1BXN - chains A and L of the 8 polymer chains in the assembly; structure by X-ray diffraction, 2.70 A resolution.

# Chain A
Name: Protein (ribulose bisphosphate carboxylase large chain)
Source organism: Cupriavidus necator
Notes: EC 4.1.1.39
Chain sequence (485 residues; row label = number of the first residue in the row; note: 1 number in that range is skipped by the numbering (no residue carries it; nothing is unmodelled there)):
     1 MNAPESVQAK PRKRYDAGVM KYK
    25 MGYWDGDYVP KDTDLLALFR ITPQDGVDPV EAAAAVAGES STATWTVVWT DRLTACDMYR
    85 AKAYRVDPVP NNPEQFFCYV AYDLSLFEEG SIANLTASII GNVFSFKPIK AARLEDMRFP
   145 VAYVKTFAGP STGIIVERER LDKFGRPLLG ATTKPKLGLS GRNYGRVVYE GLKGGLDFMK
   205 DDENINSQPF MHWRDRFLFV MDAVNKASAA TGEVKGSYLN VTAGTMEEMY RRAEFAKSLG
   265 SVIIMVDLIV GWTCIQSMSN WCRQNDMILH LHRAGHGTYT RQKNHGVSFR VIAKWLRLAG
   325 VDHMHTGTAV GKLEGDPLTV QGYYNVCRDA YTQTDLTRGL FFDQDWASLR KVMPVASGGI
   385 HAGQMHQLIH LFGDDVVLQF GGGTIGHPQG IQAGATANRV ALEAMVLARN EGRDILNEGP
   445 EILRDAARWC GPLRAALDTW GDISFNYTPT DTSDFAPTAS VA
Not modelled in the structure: 1-21, 468-486

# Chain L
Name: Protein (ribulose bisphosphate carboxylase small chain)
Source organism: Cupriavidus necator
Notes: EC 4.1.1.39
Chain sequence (139 residues; each row starts with the number of its first residue):
     1 MRITQGTFSF LPELTDEQIT KQLEYCLNQG WAVGLEYTDD PHPRNTYWEM FGLPMFDLRD
    61 AAGILMEINN ARNTFPNHYI RVTAFDSTHT VESVVMSFIV NRPADEPGFR LVRQEEPGRT
   121 LRYSIESYAV QAGPEGSRY
Not modelled in the structure: 130-139

# How chain A and chain L interact
Pairs across the interface - 32 pairs, chain A then chain L:
  G182(A) with H89(L); T90(L), hydrogen bond (backbone-side chain)
  L183(A) with H89(L); T90(L)
  S184(A) with H89(L); T90(L), hydrogen bond (side chain-backbone); V91(L)
  G185(A) with Y47(L)
  R186(A) with R44(L); T46(L); Y47(L), hydrogen bond (backbone-side chain); R81(L); E92(L), salt bridge
  N187(A) with F85(L); T90(L); V91(L); E92(L), hydrogen bond
  G189(A) with Y47(L), hydrogen bond (backbone-side chain)
  R190(A) with Y47(L), hydrogen bond (backbone-side chain); W48(L), hydrogen bond (side chain-backbone); M50(L)
  Y193(A) with E49(L), hydrogen bond
  E194(A) with M50(L)
  K197(A) with E49(L), salt bridge
  F214(A) with H89(L)
  F223(A) with T46(L); Y47(L)
  D226(A) with T46(L); Y47(L)
  A227(A) with Y47(L)
  K230(A) with N45(L); Y47(L)
Other interface residues (no listed pair), chain A (19 interface residues in all): P412, Q413, G414
Other interface residues (no listed pair), chain L (16 interface residues in all): E36, D40, L53

# Summary
19 residues of chain A face 16 of chain L across their interface; the contacts include 8 hydrogen bonds and 2
salt bridges. Polar contacts include R186(A)-E92(L), K197(A)-E49(L) and G182(A)-T90(L).
Here chain A is Protein (ribulose bisphosphate carboxylase large chain) and chain L is Protein (ribulose
bisphosphate carboxylase small chain), both from Cupriavidus necator. Entry 1BXN (The crystal structure of
rubisco from alcaligenes eutrophus to 2.7 angstroms) was determined by X-ray diffraction.
